PDB entry 2D2C | X-ray diffraction, 3.80 A resolution | chains O and R of the 16 polymer chains in the assembly

[Chain O]
Name: Cytochrome b6-f complex subunit 4
Organism: Mastigocladus laminosus
UniProtKB: P83792 (PETD_MASLA); numbering as in UniProt (aligned over 1-160)
Chain sequence (160 residues; each row starts with the number of its first residue):
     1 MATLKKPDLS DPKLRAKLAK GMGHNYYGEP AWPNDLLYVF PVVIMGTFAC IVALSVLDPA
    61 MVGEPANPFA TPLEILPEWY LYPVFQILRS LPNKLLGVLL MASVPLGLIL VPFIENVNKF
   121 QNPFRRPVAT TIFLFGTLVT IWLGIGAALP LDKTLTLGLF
Not modelled in the structure: 1-17, 155-160
Small-molecule neighbours:
  - beta-carotene (BCR): Val-43, Gly-46, Thr-47
  - BNT (2,5-dibromo-3-isopropyl-6-methylbenzo-1,4-quinone): Met-61, Val-62, Gly-63, Glu-64, Glu-74
  - chlorophyll a (CLA): Trp-79, Tyr-80, Pro-83, Val-84, Ile-87, Met-101, Ala-102, Val-104, Pro-105, Ala-129, Ile-132, Phe-133, Gly-136, Thr-137, Thr-140
  - heme c (HEC): Phe-40, Val-43, Ile-44
  - dioleoyl-phosphatidylcholine (OPC; (7R,17E)-4-hydroxy-N,N,N,7-tetramethyl-7-[(8E)-octadec-8-enoyloxy]-10-oxo-3,5,9-trioxa-4-phosphaheptacos-17-en-1-aminium 4-oxide): Leu-37, Phe-40, Ile-44
What the authors report for this chain:
  - binding site for BNT: Met-61 to Glu-64, Glu-74, Leu-76

[Chain R]
Name: Cytochrome b6-f complex subunit VI
Organism: Mastigocladus laminosus
UniProtKB: P83795 (PETL_MASLA); numbering as in UniProt (aligned over 1-32)
Chain sequence (32 residues; row label = number of the first residue in the row):
     1 MILGAVFYIV FIALFFGIAV GIIFAIKSIK LI
Small-molecule neighbours: beta-carotene (BCR): Val-10, Ala-13, Leu-14, Phe-16, Gly-17, Gly-21, Ile-22

[Interface between chain O and chain R]
Pairs across the interface (17):
  Trp-79(O) / Met-1(R)
  Trp-79(O) / Gly-4(R)
  Trp-79(O) / Phe-7(R)  hydrophobic
  Trp-79(O) / Tyr-8(R)
  Tyr-80(O) / Leu-3(R)
  Tyr-80(O) / Phe-7(R)
  Gln-121(O) / Ile-26(R)
  Gln-121(O) / Lys-27(R)
  Gln-121(O) / Lys-30(R)
  Asn-122(O) / Ile-23(R)
  Asn-122(O) / Phe-24(R)
  Asn-122(O) / Ile-26(R)  hydrogen bond (side chain-backbone)
  Asn-122(O) / Lys-27(R)
  Phe-124(O) / Ile-23(R)
  Phe-124(O) / Ile-26(R)  hydrophobic
  Arg-125(O) / Lys-27(R)
  Gly-144(O) / Tyr-8(R)
Interface residues without a listed pair, chain R (11 interface residues in all): Ile-2

[In short]
7 residues of chain O face 11 of chain R across their interface, with 1 hydrogen bond. Its one hydrogen-bonded
contact is Asn-122(O)/Ile-26(R). Beta-carotene is bound between chain O and chain R. Bound to chain O: heme c,
dioleoyl-phosphatidylcholine, compound BNT and chlorophyll a. The paper reports a binding site for BNT at
Met-61(O), Glu-74(O) and Leu-76(O).
Here chain O is Cytochrome b6-f complex subunit 4 and chain R is Cytochrome b6-f complex subunit VI, both from
Mastigocladus laminosus. Entry 2D2C (Crystal Structure Of Cytochrome B6F Complex with DBMIB From M. Laminosus)
was determined by X-ray diffraction.
